8KD5 - chains U and X of the 16 polymer chains in the assembly; structure by electron microscopy, 2.90 A resolution.

== Chain U ==
Molecule: Histone H2A
Source organism: Xenopus laevis
UniProt: Q6AZJ8 (Q6AZJ8_XENLA); residues 1-129 here correspond to UniProt positions 2-130 (UniProt number = residue number + 1)
Sequence (129 residues; row label = number of the first residue in the row):
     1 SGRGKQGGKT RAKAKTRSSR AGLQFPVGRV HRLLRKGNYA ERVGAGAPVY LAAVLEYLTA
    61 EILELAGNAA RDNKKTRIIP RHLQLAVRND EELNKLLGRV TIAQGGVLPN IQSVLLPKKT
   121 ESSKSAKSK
Not modelled in the structure: 1-10, 118-129

== Chain X ==
Molecule: 187bp DNA
Sequence (187 nucleotides; each row starts with the number of its first residue; numbers below 1 keep their minus sign (DG-93 is residue -93)):
   -93 GCGGTGGCGG CCGCTCTAGA ACAGGATGTA TATATCTGAC ACGTGCCTGG AGACTAGGGA
   -33 GTAATCCCCT TGGCGGTTAA AACGCGGGGG ACAGCGCGTA CGTGCGTTTA AGCGGTGCTA
    27 GAGCTGTCTA CGACCAATTG AGCGGCCTCG GCACCGGGAT TCTCCAGGGC GGCCGCGTAT
    87 AGGGTCC
Not modelled in the structure: -93 to -84, 76-93

== Interface between chain U and chain X ==
Residue-residue contacts - 15 pairs, chain U then chain X:
  Arg11(U) - DG-44(X)  base contact
  Arg11(U) - DA-43(X)  hydrogen bond to the base
  Arg11(U) - DG-42(X)  hydrogen bond to the sugar
  Ala12(U) - DG-42(X)  phosphate contact
  Ala12(U) - DA-41(X)  phosphate contact
  Lys13(U) - DG-42(X)  sugar contact
  Lys15(U) - DA-43(X)  sugar contact
  Lys15(U) - DG-42(X)  phosphate contact
  Thr16(U) - DA-43(X)  sugar contact
  Arg17(U) - DA-43(X)  salt bridge to the phosphate
  Gly28(U) - DG-44(X)  sugar contact
  Gly28(U) - DA-43(X)  phosphate contact
  Arg29(U) - DG-44(X)  phosphate contact
  Arg32(U) - DG-44(X)  salt bridge to the phosphate
  Arg42(U) - DG-35(X)  sugar contact
Other interface residues (no listed pair), chain U (13 interface residues in all): Arg20, Lys74, Arg77
Other interface residues (no listed pair), chain X (10 interface residues in all): DT-63, DC-54, DG-45, DG-37, DG-36

== Overview ==
Chain U and chain X form an interface of 13 and 10 residues respectively, with 2 hydrogen bonds and 2 salt
bridges. Among the polar pairs are Arg11(U)-DA-43(X), Arg11(U)-DG-42(X) and Arg17(U)-DA-43(X).
Here chain U is Histone H2A (Xenopus laevis) and chain X is 187bp DNA. Entry 8KD5 (Rpd3S in complex with
nucleosome with H3K36MLA modification and 187bp DNA, class2) was determined by electron microscopy together
with 8KC7, 8KD2, 8KD3, 8KD4, 8KD6 and 8KD7 from the same study.
